Entry 6Q8O (X-ray diffraction, 3.60 A resolution); this record covers chains 4 and 9 of the 16 polymer chains in the assembly.

# Chain 4
Name: NADH-quinone oxidoreductase subunit 4
Organism: Thermus thermophilus (strain HB8 / ATCC 27634 / DSM 579)
Notes: EC 1.6.5.11
UniProt: Q56220 (NQO4_THET8); residues 1-409 here = UniProt positions 1-409
Amino-acid sequence (409 residues; each row starts with the number of its first residue):
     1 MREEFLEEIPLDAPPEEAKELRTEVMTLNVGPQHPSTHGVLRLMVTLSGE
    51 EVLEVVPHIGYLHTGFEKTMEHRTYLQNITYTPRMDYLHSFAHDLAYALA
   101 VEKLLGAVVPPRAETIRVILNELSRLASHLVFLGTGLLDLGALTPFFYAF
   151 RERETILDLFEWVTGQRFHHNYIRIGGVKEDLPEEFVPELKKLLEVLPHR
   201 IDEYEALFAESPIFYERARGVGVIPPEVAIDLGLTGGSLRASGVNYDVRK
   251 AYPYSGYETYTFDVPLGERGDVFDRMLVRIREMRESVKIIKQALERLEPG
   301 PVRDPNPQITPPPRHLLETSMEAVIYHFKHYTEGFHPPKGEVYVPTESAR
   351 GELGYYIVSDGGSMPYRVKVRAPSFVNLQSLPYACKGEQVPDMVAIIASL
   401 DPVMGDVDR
Not modelled in the structure: 1-25
Small-molecule neighbours: Piericidin A (HQH): Gln33, Ser36, His38, Gly39, Val40, Tyr87, Leu88, Thr135, Leu138, Leu143, Pro402, Val403
From the paper describing this entry:
  - binding site for Piericidin A: His38, Tyr87
  - catalytic residues: His38, Tyr87 (proposed by the authors, not directly observed)

# Chain 9
Name: NADH-quinone oxidoreductase subunit 9
Organism: Thermus thermophilus (strain HB8 / ATCC 27634 / DSM 579)
Notes: EC 1.6.5.11
UniProt: Q56224 (NQO9_THET8); residue numbers follow UniProt; this construct covers 1-182
Amino-acid sequence (182 residues; each row starts with the number of its first residue):
     1 MTLKALAQSLGITLKYLFSKPVTVPYPDAPVALKPRFHGRHVLTRHPNGL
    51 EKCIGCSLCAAACPAYAIYVEPAENDPENPVSAGERYAKVYEINMLRCIF
   101 CGLCEEACPTGAIVLGYDFEMADYEYSDLVYGKEDMLVDVVGTKPQRREA
   151 KRTGKPVKVGYVVPYVRPELEGFKAPTEGGKR
Not modelled in the structure: 1, 182
Metal / ion sites: 4Fe-4S cluster Fe site 1: Cys53, Cys56, Cys59, Cys108; 4Fe-4S cluster Fe site 2: Cys63, Cys98, Cys101, Cys104
Small-molecule neighbours:
  - 4Fe-4S cluster (SF4), molecule 1: His41, Cys63, Pro64, Ala65, Ile68, Ile93, Cys98, Ile99, Phe100, Cys101, Gly102, Leu103, Cys104
  - 4Fe-4S cluster (SF4), molecule 2: Leu43, Cys53, Ile54, Gly55, Cys56, Ser57, Leu58, Cys59, Tyr91, Ala107, Cys108, Pro109, Thr110, Ala112, Ile113
Swiss-Prot annotation at these positions:
  - binding site ([4Fe-4S] cluster): Cys53, Cys56, Ser57, Cys59, Cys63, Cys98, Ile99, Cys101, Cys104, Cys108

# How chain 4 and chain 9 interact
Contacting residue pairs (53; chain 4 residue first):
  His72(4) with Tyr66(9), hydrogen bond (backbone-side chain)
  Arg73(4) with Pro64(9), hydrogen bond (side chain-backbone); Tyr66(9)
  Leu76(4) with Leu103(9), hydrophobic
  Gln77(4) with Ala61(9); Ala62(9), hydrogen bond (side chain-backbone); Cys63(9); Pro64(9); Tyr66(9)
  Thr80(4) with Pro64(9); Leu103(9)
  Tyr81(4) with Pro64(9)
  Tyr148(4) with Tyr16(9), hydrophobic
  Arg151(4) with Tyr16(9); Val22(9)
  Glu161(4) with Ala32(9); Leu33(9); Lys34(9)
  Trp162(4) with Lys34(9)
  Val163(4) with Arg36(9), hydrogen bond (backbone-side chain)
  Thr164(4) with His38(9), hydrogen bond (backbone-side chain)
  Gly165(4) with Arg36(9); Phe37(9); His38(9), hydrogen bond (backbone-backbone)
  Gln166(4) with His38(9), hydrogen bond; Phe100(9), hydrogen bond (side chain-backbone)
  Asn171(4) with Leu103(9)
  Arg174(4) with Glu106(9), salt bridge
  Lys179(4) with His38(9)
  Glu180(4) with Arg36(9), salt bridge
  Asp181(4) with Arg36(9), hydrogen bond (backbone-side chain)
  Pro183(4) with Arg36(9)
  Arg200(4) with Tyr16(9), hydrogen bond
  Leu207(4) with Ala5(9); Ile12(9), hydrophobic
  Glu210(4) with Thr2(9), hydrogen bond (backbone-side chain); Ala5(9)
  Ser211(4) with Thr2(9), hydrogen bond (backbone-side chain)
  Pro212(4) with Thr2(9); Ala5(9); Leu6(9), hydrophobic
  Ile213(4) with Leu6(9), hydrophobic
  Arg314(4) with Glu105(9), hydrogen bond (side chain-backbone); Glu106(9), hydrogen bond (side chain-backbone); Cys108(9), hydrogen bond (side chain-backbone)
  Leu317(4) with Pro109(9), hydrophobic
  His327(4) with Leu58(9); Ala107(9), hydrogen bond (side chain-backbone)
  Phe328(4) with Leu58(9), hydrophobic
  Tyr331(4) with Ala62(9); Glu106(9), hydrogen bond (side chain-backbone); Ala107(9), hydrophobic
  Thr332(4) with Leu58(9)
Other interface residues (no listed pair), chain 4 (39 interface residues in all): Arg84, Asp158, Leu182, Glu185, Tyr204, Ala206, Arg303
Other interface residues (no listed pair), chain 9 (32 interface residues in all): Gln8, Thr13, Pro35, Ala65, Ile99, Cys101, Tyr165

# Overview
The interface between chain 4 and chain 9 involves 39 residues on one side and 32 on the other; the contacts
include 17 hydrogen bonds and 2 salt bridges. Polar pairs include Arg174(4)-Glu106(9), Glu180(4)-Arg36(9) and
His72(4)-Tyr66(9). The paper reports catalytic residues His38(4) and Tyr87(4); a binding site for Piericidin A
at His38(4) and Tyr87(4).
Here chain 4 is NADH-quinone oxidoreductase subunit 4 and chain 9 is NADH-quinone oxidoreductase subunit 9,
both from Thermus thermophilus (strain HB8 / ATCC 27634 / DSM 579). Entry 6Q8O (Respiratory complex I from
Thermus thermophilus with bound Piericidin A) was determined by X-ray diffraction, deposited together with
6I0D, 6I1P, 6Q8W, 6Q8X, 6Y11, 6ZIY and 3 further entries.
